6XQ2 - chains A and B of the 3 polymer chains in the assembly; structure by X-ray diffraction, 3.00 A resolution.

# Chain A
Name: Hemagglutinin
From: Influenza A virus (A/Texas/50/2012(H3N2))
Notes: fragment: head domain
UniProt: R4L1D1 (R4L1D1_9INFA); residues 37-319 here correspond to UniProt positions 53-335 (UniProt number = residue number + 16)
Sequence (291 residues; row label = number of the first residue in the row):
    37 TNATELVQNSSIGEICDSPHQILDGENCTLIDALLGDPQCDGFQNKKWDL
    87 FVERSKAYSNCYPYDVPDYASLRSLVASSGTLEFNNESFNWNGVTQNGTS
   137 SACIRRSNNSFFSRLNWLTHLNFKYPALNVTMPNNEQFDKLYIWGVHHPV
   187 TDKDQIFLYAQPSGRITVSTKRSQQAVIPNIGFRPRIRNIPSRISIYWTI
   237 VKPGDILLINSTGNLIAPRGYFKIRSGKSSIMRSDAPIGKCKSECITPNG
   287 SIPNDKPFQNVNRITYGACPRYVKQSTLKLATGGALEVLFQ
Disordered / not traced: 37-43, 309-327
Disulfide bonds: Cys52-Cys277, Cys64-Cys76, Cys97-Cys139, Cys281-Cys305
Covalently attached groups: N-acetylglucosamine (NAG) linked to Asn63, Asn133, Asn165
Differences from the reference sequence: expression tag (320-327)

# Chain B
Name: antibody S8V2-37 light chain
From: Homo sapiens
Notes: antibody fragment or engineered binder
Sequence (214 residues; numbered 1 to 214; the number before each row is that of its first residue):
     1 AIQLTQSPSSLSASVGDRVTITCRTSQGISTPLAWYQHKPGKSPKLLIHD
    51 AFSLESGVPSRFSGSGSGTDFSLTISSVQPEDFATYYCQQFYDYPITFGQ
   101 GTRLEIRRTVAAPSVFIFPPSDEQLKSGTASVVCLLNNFYPREAKVQWKV
   151 DNALQSGNSQESVTEQDSKDSTYSLSSTLTLSKADYEKHKVYACEVTHQG
   201 LSSPVTKSFNRGEC
Disordered / not traced: 212-214
Disulfide bonds: Cys23-Cys88, Cys134-Cys194

# How chain A and chain B interact
Residue-residue contacts - 30 pairs, chain A then chain B:
  Thr65(A) - Ser67(B)
  Ser91(A) - Ser65(B)
  Ser91(A) - Gly66(B)  hydrogen bond (backbone-backbone)
  Ala93(A) - Gly66(B)
  Ala93(A) - Ser67(B)
  Ser95(A) - Ser30(B)
  Ser95(A) - Ser67(B)  hydrogen bond
  Pro99(A) - Ser30(B)
  Tyr100(A) - Ile29(B)
  Tyr100(A) - Ser30(B)  hydrogen bond (backbone-backbone)
  Tyr100(A) - Tyr92(B)
  Asp101(A) - Gln27(B)
  Asp101(A) - Gly28(B)
  Asp101(A) - Tyr92(B)  hydrogen bond (backbone-side chain)
  Val102(A) - Gly28(B)  hydrogen bond (backbone-backbone)
  Pro103(A) - Gln27(B)
  Tyr105(A) - Gly28(B)
  Tyr105(A) - Gly68(B)
  Tyr105(A) - Thr69(B)
  Arg220(A) - Tyr92(B)
  Arg220(A) - Asp93(B)  salt bridge
  Pro221(A) - Phe91(B)
  Pro221(A) - Tyr92(B)
  Pro221(A) - Tyr94(B)  hydrophobic
  Ile223(A) - Thr31(B)
  Ile223(A) - Phe91(B)  hydrophobic
  Arg229(A) - Phe91(B)
  Arg229(A) - Tyr92(B)  hydrogen bond (side chain-backbone)
  Ile230(A) - Tyr92(B)  hydrogen bond (backbone-side chain)
  Arg269(A) - Asp70(B)  salt bridge
Other interface residues (no listed pair), chain A (19 interface residues in all): Asp68, Tyr94, Tyr98
Other interface residues (no listed pair), chain B (16 interface residues in all): Ser26
Interface features reported in the paper:
  - epitope / paratope residues, chain A: Pro221(A)

# In short
The interface between chain A and chain B involves 19 residues on one side and 16 on the other; the contacts
include 7 hydrogen bonds and 2 salt bridges. Polar pairs include Arg220(A)-Asp93(B), Arg269(A)-Asp70(B) and
Ser95(A)-Ser67(B). Covalently linked N-acetylglucosamine: at Asn63(A), Asn133(A) and Asn165(A). The paper
reports the epitope/paratope residue Pro221(A).
Chain A is Hemagglutinin (Influenza A virus (A/Texas/50/2012(H3N2))) and chain B is antibody S8V2-37 light
chain (Homo sapiens); the structure, Human antibody S8V2-37 in complex with the influenza hemagglutinin head
domain of A/Texas/50/2012(H3N2), was determined by X-ray diffraction, deposited together with 6XPQ, 6XPX,
6XPY, 6XPZ and 6XQ4.
